6FVX - chains T and S of the 47 polymer chains in the assembly; structure by electron microscopy, 4.90 A resolution (low resolution: residue-level contacts below are approximate; hydrogen-bond / salt-bridge calls are withheld).

# Chain T
Name: 26S proteasome regulatory subunit RPN12
Source organism: Saccharomyces cerevisiae (strain ATCC 204508 / S288c)
UniProtKB: P32496 (RPN12_YEAST); numbering as in UniProt (aligned over 7-272)
Sequence (266 residues; row label = number of the first residue in the row):
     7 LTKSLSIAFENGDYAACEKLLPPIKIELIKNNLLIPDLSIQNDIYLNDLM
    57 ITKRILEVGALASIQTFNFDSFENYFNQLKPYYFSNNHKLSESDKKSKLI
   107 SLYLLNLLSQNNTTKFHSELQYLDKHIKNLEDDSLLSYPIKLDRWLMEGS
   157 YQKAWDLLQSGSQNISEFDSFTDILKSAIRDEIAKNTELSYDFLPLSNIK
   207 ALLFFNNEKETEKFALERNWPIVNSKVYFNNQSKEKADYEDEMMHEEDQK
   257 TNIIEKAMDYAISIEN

# Chain S
Name: 26S proteasome regulatory subunit RPN3
Source organism: Saccharomyces cerevisiae (strain ATCC 204508 / S288c)
UniProtKB: P40016 (RPN3_YEAST); numbering as in UniProt (aligned over 18-492)
Sequence (475 residues; each row starts with the number of its first residue):
    18 LHHSEKKYAEEDQVQELLKVLNEISKTTLTLDPRYIWRSLKDLSSLRNQE
    68 LLNAETLCFTVNVLYPDSSSFKKNLLKFITSNHKSSVPGSAELRNSYPAS
   118 FYSVNTEKKTIEVTAEINCFMHLLVQLFLWDSKELEQLVEFNRKVVIPNL
   168 LCYYNLRSLNLINAKLWFYIYLSHETLARSSEEINSDNQNIILRSTMMKF
   218 LKIASLKHDNETKAMLINLILRDFLNNGEVDSASDFISKLEYPHTDVSSS
   268 LEARYFFYLSKINAIQLDYSTANEYIIAAIRKAPHNSKSLGFLQQSNKLH
   318 CCIQLLMGDIPELSFFHQSNMQKSLLPYYHLTKAVKLGDLKKFTSTITKY
   368 KQLLLKDDTYQLCVRLRSNVIKTGIRIISLTYKKISLRDICLKLNLDSEQ
   418 TVEYMVSRAIRDGVIEAKINHEDGFIETTELLNIYDSEDPQQVFDERIKF
   468 ANQLHDEYLVSMRYPEDKKTQQNEK
Curated features (UniProtKB/Swiss-Prot):
  - modified residue: Ser454 (Phosphoserine)

# Interface between chain T and chain S
Residue-residue contacts (79; chain T residue first):
  Leu44(T) - Asn205(S)
  Ser45(T) - Asn205(S)
  Gln47(T) - Asn205(S)
  Phe90(T) - Asp204(S)
  Phe90(T) - Asn244(S)
  Phe90(T) - Glu246(S)
  Ser91(T) - Asp204(S)
  Ser91(T) - Asn205(S)
  Asn92(T) - Ile201(S)
  Asn92(T) - Asp204(S)
  Asn93(T) - Ile201(S)
  His94(T) - Glu199(S)
  Lys95(T) - Ile201(S)
  Thr119(T) - Leu284(S)
  Thr120(T) - Gln283(S)
  His123(T) - Ile282(S)
  His123(T) - Leu284(S)
  His123(T) - Gln378(S)
  His123(T) - Arg382(S)
  Ser124(T) - Asp248(S)
  Ser124(T) - Gln283(S)
  Glu125(T) - Asp248(S)
  Leu126(T) - Gln378(S)
  Gln127(T) - Val247(S)
  Gln127(T) - Ile282(S)
  Gln127(T) - Gln378(S)
  Tyr128(T) - Gly245(S)
  Asp130(T) - Gln378(S)
  Lys131(T) - Leu242(S)
  Lys131(T) - Asn243(S)
  Lys131(T) - Asn244(S)
  Arg150(T) - Val381(S)
  Arg150(T) - Arg382(S)
  Arg150(T) - Arg384(S)
  Arg150(T) - Ser385(S)
  Trp151(T) - Arg384(S)
  Leu152(T) - Arg425(S)
  Met153(T) - Arg382(S)
  Met153(T) - Ser385(S)
  Met153(T) - Asn386(S)
  Met153(T) - Arg425(S)
  Glu154(T) - Arg384(S)
  Glu154(T) - Ser385(S)
  Glu154(T) - Met422(S)
  Gly155(T) - Tyr421(S)
  Gly155(T) - Met422(S)
  Gly155(T) - Arg425(S)
  Ser156(T) - Thr418(S)
  Tyr157(T) - Tyr421(S)
  Tyr157(T) - Arg425(S)
  Gln158(T) - Gln417(S)
  Gln158(T) - Thr418(S)
  Gln158(T) - Tyr421(S)
  Lys159(T) - Asp414(S)
  Glu188(T) - Arg428(S)
  Lys191(T) - Arg428(S)
  Asn192(T) - Ser424(S)
  Asn192(T) - Arg425(S)
  Asn192(T) - Arg428(S)
  Leu195(T) - Lys435(S)
  Ser196(T) - Ser424(S)
  Ser196(T) - Ile427(S)
  Ser196(T) - Lys435(S)
  Ser196(T) - Ile436(S)
  Tyr197(T) - Glu420(S)
  Tyr197(T) - Ile436(S)
  Tyr197(T) - His438(S)
  Phe199(T) - Glu439(S)
  Leu200(T) - His438(S)
  Pro201(T) - Glu439(S)
  Asn204(T) - His438(S)
  Ala207(T) - Tyr421(S)
  Leu208(T) - Gln417(S)
  Leu208(T) - Tyr421(S)
  Leu208(T) - His438(S)
  Phe210(T) - Tyr421(S)
  Tyr266(T) - Asp462(S)
  Tyr266(T) - Ile465(S)
  Ser269(T) - Asn469(S)
Also at the interface, not in a pair above, chain T (52 interface residues in all): Ile46, Lys121, Lys134, Ile189, Lys232, Ile259, Lys262, Asp265
Also at the interface, not in a pair above, chain S (46 interface residues in all): Asn202, Ile208, Ile388, Lys389, Ser415, Asn437, Gln458, Gln459, Lys466

# In short
52 residues of chain T and 46 residues of chain S are in contact.
Here chain T is 26S proteasome regulatory subunit RPN12 and chain S is 26S proteasome regulatory subunit RPN3,
both from Saccharomyces cerevisiae (strain ATCC 204508 / S288c). Entry 6FVX (26S proteasome, s5 state) was
determined by electron microscopy, deposited together with 6FVW, 6FVT, 6FVU, 6FVV and 6FVY.
